PDB entry 7R80 | X-ray diffraction, 2.90 A resolution | chains A and B of the 5 polymer chains in the assembly

== Chain A ==
Molecule: Alpha chain of C3 TCR
Source organism: Homo sapiens
Sequence (208 residues; numbered 0 to 207; the number before each row is that of its first residue; numbering starts at 0):
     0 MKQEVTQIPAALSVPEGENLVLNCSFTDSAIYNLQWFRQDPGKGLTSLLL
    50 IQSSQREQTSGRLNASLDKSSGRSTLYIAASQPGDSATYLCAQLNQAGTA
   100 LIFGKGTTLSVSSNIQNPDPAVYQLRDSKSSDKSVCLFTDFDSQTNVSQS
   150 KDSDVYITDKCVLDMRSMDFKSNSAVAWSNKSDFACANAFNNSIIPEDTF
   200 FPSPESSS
Unresolved in the structure: 0, 130-132, 204-207
Cystine bridges: C23-C90, C135-C185

== Chain B ==
Molecule: Beta Chain of C3 TCR
Source organism: Homo sapiens
Sequence (246 residues; each row starts with the number of its first residue; numbering starts at 0):
     0 MNAGVTQTPKFQVLKTGQSMTLQCAQDMNHEYMSWYRQDPGMGLRLIHYS
    50 VGAGITDQGEVPNGYNVSRSTTEDFPLRLLSAAPSQTSVYFCASSYGTGI
   100 NYGYTFGSGTRLTVVEDLNKVFPPEVAVFEPSEAEISHTQKATLVCLATG
   150 FFPDHVELSWWVNGKEVHSGVCTDPQPLKEQPALNDSRYALSSRLRVSAT
   200 FWQNPRNHFRCQVQFYGLSENDEWTQDRAKPVTQIVSAEAWGRADS
Unresolved in the structure: 0, 244-245
Cystine bridges: C23-C91, C145-C210

== How chain A and chain B interact ==
Contacting residue pairs (70):
  I30(A) with I99(B), hydrophobic
  N32(A) with I99(B)
  Q34(A) with G102(B); Y103(B), hydrogen bond (side chain-backbone)
  F36(A) with Y103(B); F105(B), hydrophobic
  Q38(A) with Q37(B), hydrogen bond; F90(B)
  G41(A) with R110(B)
  K42(A) with S107(B)
  G43(A) with F90(B); G106(B); S107(B), hydrogen bond (backbone-backbone)
  L44(A) with L43(B), hydrophobic; F105(B), hydrophobic
  L49(A) with Y101(B); G102(B)
  Q51(A) with I99(B); N100(B)
  L93(A) with Y103(B)
  G97(A) with T97(B)
  T98(A) with Y31(B), hydrogen bond (backbone-side chain); Y48(B)
  A99(A) with Y31(B); L45(B), hydrophobic; Y103(B)
  L100(A) with Y35(B), hydrogen bond (backbone-side chain); Y103(B), hydrophobic
  F102(A) with Y35(B), hydrophobic; L43(B), hydrophobic; F105(B), hydrophobic
  K104(A) with G42(B)
  Y122(A) with S131(B); A133(B); E134(B); H137(B), hydrogen bond
  Q123(A) with S131(B), hydrogen bond (backbone-side chain)
  L124(A) with F128(B), hydrophobic; E129(B); T142(B); V144(B), hydrophobic
  R125(A) with F128(B); E129(B)
  D126(A) with F128(B)
  V134(A) with F128(B), hydrophobic
  L136(A) with T142(B)
  T138(A) with R195(B), hydrogen bond
  D139(A) with R195(B), salt bridge
  Y155(A) with L177(B), hydrophobic; E179(B)
  I156(A) with L177(B)
  T157(A) with D173(B), hydrogen bond; S191(B); R193(B)
  D158(A) with R193(B)
  C160(A) with C171(B), disulfide
  L162(A) with G169(B); V170(B); R195(B)
  D163(A) with G169(B), hydrogen bond (backbone-backbone)
  M164(A) with R195(B); V196(B), hydrophobic; S197(B)
  F169(A) with R195(B)
  S171(A) with R195(B), hydrogen bond
  S173(A) with R193(B)
  A174(A) with R193(B)
  V175(A) with V144(B), hydrophobic; R193(B)
  W177(A) with L177(B), hydrophobic
Interface residues without a listed pair, chain A (50 interface residues in all): Y31, S46, L89, A96, G103, D118, D151, V161, F199
Interface residues without a listed pair, chain B (46 interface residues in all): G98, P130, T138, T148, S168, T172, Q180, P181, A189
Cross-chain cystine bridges: C160(A)-C171(B)

== Overview ==
The interface between chain A and chain B involves 50 residues on one side and 46 on the other, with 1
disulfide bond, 11 hydrogen bonds and 1 salt bridge. Polar contacts include D139(A)-R195(B), Q34(A)-Y103(B)
and Q38(A)-Q37(B).
Here chain A is Alpha chain of C3 TCR and chain B is Beta Chain of C3 TCR, both from Homo sapiens. Entry 7R80
(Crystal structure of C3 TCR complex with QW9-bound HLA-B*5301) was determined by X-ray diffraction together
with 7R7V, 7R7W, 7R7X, 7R7Y and 7R7Z from the same study.
